1I0S - chains A and B; structure by X-ray diffraction, 1.65 A resolution.

# Chain A (and B)
Protein: Conserved hypothetical protein
Organism: Archaeoglobus fulgidus
Notes: chain B of this document is another copy of the same molecule, construct and numbering; everything in this record applies to it too
Reference sequence: O29428 (O29428_ARCFU); residue numbers follow UniProt; this construct covers 1-169
Amino-acid sequence (169 residues; numbered 1 to 169; the number before each row is that of its first residue):
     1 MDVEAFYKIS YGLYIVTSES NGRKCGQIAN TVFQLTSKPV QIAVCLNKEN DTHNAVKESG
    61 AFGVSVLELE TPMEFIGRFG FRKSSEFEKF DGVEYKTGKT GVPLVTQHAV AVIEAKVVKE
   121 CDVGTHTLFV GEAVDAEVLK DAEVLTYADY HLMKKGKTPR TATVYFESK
Unresolved in the structure: 162-169 (chain B: 169)
Residues lining bound ligands:
  - FMN (flavin mononucleotide): Leu13, Gly26, Gln27, Ile28, Ala29, Asn30, Thr31, Cys45, Leu46, Asn47, Asn50, Asp51, Thr52, Ile76, Phe79, Gly80, Phe81, Arg82, Lys83, Ser84, Lys89, His126, Tyr147, Tyr150
  - NADP (NAP; NADP nicotinamide-adenine-dinucleotide phosphate): Tyr7, Asn30, Thr31, Phe81, His126, Tyr147, Tyr150, His151, Lys154, Lys155
Swiss-Prot annotation at these positions:
  - binding site (NADP(+)): Tyr7, His126, Tyr147 to Lys154
  - binding site (FMN): Gln27 to Thr31, Cys45 to Thr52, Arg82 to Ser84, Lys89

# Chain A / chain B interface
Pairs across the interface (103; chain A residue first):
  Met1(A) with Ala133(B), hydrophobic; Val134(B); Asp135(B); Ala136(B)
  Asp2(A) with Ala136(B), hydrogen bond (backbone-backbone); Val138(B)
  Glu4(A) with Val138(B)
  Ala5(A) with Ala136(B), hydrophobic; Glu137(B); Val138(B), hydrophobic
  Phe6(A) with Gln34(B); Val40(B), hydrophobic; Ile42(B), hydrophobic; Ile113(B), hydrophobic; Ala133(B), hydrophobic; Ala136(B), hydrophobic
  Lys8(A) with Val66(B); Val110(B); Val144(B)
  Ile9(A) with Tyr14(B); Val32(B); Ile42(B), hydrophobic
  Ser10(A) with Tyr11(B); Gly12(B); Tyr14(B), hydrogen bond (backbone-side chain); Phe33(B); Val144(B); Thr146(B)
  Tyr11(A) with Ser10(B); Phe33(B), hydrophobic; Gln34(B), hydrogen bond (side chain-backbone)
  Gly12(A) with Ser10(B)
  Tyr14(A) with Ile9(B); Ser10(B), hydrogen bond (side chain-backbone)
  Thr31(A) with Phe33(B); Gln34(B)
  Val32(A) with Ile9(B)
  Phe33(A) with Ser10(B); Tyr11(B), hydrophobic; Thr31(B); Phe33(B), hydrophobic; Leu128(B), hydrophobic
  Gln34(A) with Phe6(B); Tyr11(B), hydrogen bond (backbone-side chain); Thr31(B)
  Leu35(A) with Cys45(B); Val123(B), hydrophobic; His126(B); Leu128(B), hydrophobic
  Thr36(A) with Val123(B); Thr125(B); His126(B)
  Lys38(A) with Thr125(B)
  Val40(A) with Phe6(B), hydrophobic
  Gln41(A) with Val123(B)
  Ile42(A) with Phe6(B), hydrophobic
  Cys45(A) with Leu35(B)
  Val66(A) with Lys8(B)
  Leu69(A) with Val164(B), hydrophobic
  Val110(A) with Lys8(B)
  Ala111(A) with Ala5(B), hydrophobic
  Ile113(A) with Phe6(B), hydrophobic
  Lys119(A) with Asp122(B)
  Cys121(A) with Lys119(B); Cys121(B), disulfide
  Asp122(A) with Lys119(B), hydrogen bond (backbone-side chain)
  Val123(A) with Thr36(B); Gln41(B)
  Thr125(A) with Thr36(B); Lys38(B)
  His126(A) with Leu35(B); Thr36(B)
  Leu128(A) with Leu128(B), hydrophobic
  Val130(A) with Val123(B), hydrophobic
  Ala133(A) with Met1(B), hydrophobic; Phe6(B), hydrophobic
  Val134(A) with Met1(B)
  Asp135(A) with Met1(B), hydrogen bond (side chain-backbone)
  Ala136(A) with Met1(B); Asp2(B), hydrogen bond (backbone-backbone); Ala5(B), hydrophobic; Phe6(B), hydrophobic
  Glu137(A) with Ala5(B)
  Val138(A) with Asp2(B); Glu4(B); Ala5(B)
  Glu143(A) with Arg160(B)
  Val144(A) with Lys8(B); Ser10(B); Arg160(B), hydrogen bond (backbone-side chain)
  Thr146(A) with Arg160(B)
  Asp149(A) with Arg160(B), salt bridge; Phe166(B)
  Leu152(A) with Phe166(B), hydrophobic
  Lys157(A) with Phe166(B); Glu167(B)
  Thr158(A) with Tyr165(B); Phe166(B); Glu167(B), hydrogen bond (backbone-backbone)
  Pro159(A) with Tyr165(B); Phe166(B), hydrophobic
  Arg160(A) with Tyr165(B), hydrogen bond (backbone-backbone); Glu167(B), salt bridge
Also at the interface, not in a pair above, chain A (54 interface residues in all): Val112, Met153, Gly156, Thr161
Also at the interface, not in a pair above, chain B (49 interface residues in all): Ala111, Val130, Thr163, Ser168
Disulfides between the chains: Cys121(A)-Cys121(B)

# Overview
The interface between chain A and chain B involves 54 residues on one side and 49 on the other, with 1
disulfide bond, 11 hydrogen bonds and 2 salt bridges. Polar pairs include Asp149(A)-Arg160(B),
Arg160(A)-Glu167(B) and Ser10(A)-Tyr14(B). Bound to chain A: flavin mononucleotide and NADP.
Both chains are Conserved hypothetical protein (Archaeoglobus fulgidus). Entry 1I0S (Archaeoglobus fulgidus
ferric reductase complex with nadp+) was determined by X-ray diffraction together with 1I0R from the same
study.
